PDB entry 7V4X | X-ray diffraction, 2.33 A resolution | chain A

[Chain A]
Molecule: Putative flavin-binding monooxygenase
Organism: Acinetobacter calcoaceticus
Reference sequence: A0A0A8XFY0 (A0A0A8XFY0_ACICA); residue numbers follow UniProt; this construct covers 1-542
Amino-acid sequence (542 residues; numbered 1 to 542; the number before each row is that of its first residue):
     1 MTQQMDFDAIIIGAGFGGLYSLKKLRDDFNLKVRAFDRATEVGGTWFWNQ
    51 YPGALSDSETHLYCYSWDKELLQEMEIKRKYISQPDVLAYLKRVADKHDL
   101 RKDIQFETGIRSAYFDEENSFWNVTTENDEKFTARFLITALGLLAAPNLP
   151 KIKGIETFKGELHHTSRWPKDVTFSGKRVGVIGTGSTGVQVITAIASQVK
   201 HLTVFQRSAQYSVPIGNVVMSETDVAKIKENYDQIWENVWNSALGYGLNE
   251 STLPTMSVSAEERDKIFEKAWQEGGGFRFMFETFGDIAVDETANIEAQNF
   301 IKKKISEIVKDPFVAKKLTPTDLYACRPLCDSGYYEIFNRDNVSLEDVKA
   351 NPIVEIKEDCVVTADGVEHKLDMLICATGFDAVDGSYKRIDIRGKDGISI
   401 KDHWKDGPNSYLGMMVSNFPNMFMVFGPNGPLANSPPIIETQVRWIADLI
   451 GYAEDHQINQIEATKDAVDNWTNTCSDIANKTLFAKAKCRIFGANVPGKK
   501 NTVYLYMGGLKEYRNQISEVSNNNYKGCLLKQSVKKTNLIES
Unresolved in the structure: 1-3, 533-542
Sequence notes: conflict Q4 (Lys in A0A0A8XFY0); engineered mutation Y246 (Phe in A0A0A8XFY0), C326 (Lys in A0A0A8XFY0), S386 (Asn in A0A0A8XFY0), K388 (Ile in A0A0A8XFY0), I390 (Met in A0A0A8XFY0), F426 (Leu in A0A0A8XFY0), L432 (Phe in A0A0A8XFY0), A433 (Thr in A0A0A8XFY0), S435 (Leu in A0A0A8XFY0), I438 (Ser in A0A0A8XFY0), K488 (Glu in A0A0A8XFY0), C489 (Ser in A0A0A8XFY0), R490 (Trp in A0A0A8XFY0), L505 (Phe in A0A0A8XFY0)
Ligand contacts:
  - FAD (flavin-adenine dinucleotide): I12, G13, A14, G15, F16, G17, G18, F36, D37, R38, G43, G44, T45, W46, W48, N49, Y51, A54, L55, S56, D57, S58, Y63, T108, G109, I110, A140, L141, G142, L143, L144, Q190, Y246, I390, F426, A433, N434, S435, P436, I439
  - NADP (NAP; NADP nicotinamide-adenine-dinucleotide phosphate): Y51, L55, D57, L143, N148, P150, K151, I182, G183, T184, G185, S186, T187, G188, Q190, R207, S208, Q210, R327, A377, T378, G379, F380

[Overview]
Chain A binds flavin-adenine dinucleotide and NADP.
Chain A is Putative flavin-binding monooxygenase (Acinetobacter calcoaceticus); the structure, Structure of
cyclohexanone monooxygenase mutant from Acinetobacter calcoaceticus, was determined by X-ray diffraction (same
publication as 7V50).
